8T1S - chains B and C of the 4 polymer chains in the assembly; structure by X-ray diffraction, 2.00 A resolution.

== Chain B ==
Molecule: Extradiol ring-cleavage dioxygenase LigAB LigA subunit domain-containing protein
Organism: Shewanella oneidensis
Notes: engineered mutation(s): Deletion of QSY residues.
UniProtKB: Q8EGW2 (Q8EGW2_SHEON); aligned to UniProt positions 1-68 over residues 8-75 (the alignment contains insertions or deletions, so no single offset holds)
Amino-acid sequence (75 residues; row label = number of the first residue in the row):
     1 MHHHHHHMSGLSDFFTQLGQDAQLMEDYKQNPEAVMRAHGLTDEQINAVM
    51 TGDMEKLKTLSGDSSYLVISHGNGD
Not modelled in the structure: 1-9, 60-64, 75
Sequence notes: initiating methionine (1); expression tag (2-7)
Modified residues: I69 (N-methyl-isoleucine; IML)
What the authors report for this chain:
  - mutagenesis - K58DEL/T59DEL/L60DEL/S61DEL/G62DEL/D63DEL/S64DEL: decreased catalytic activity with Alpha-N-methyltransferase (chain C)

== Chain C ==
Molecule: Alpha-N-methyltransferase
Organism: Shewanella oneidensis
UniProtKB: Q8EGW3 (Q8EGW3_SHEON); residues 2-263 here = UniProt positions 2-263
Amino-acid sequence (262 residues; numbered 2 to 263; the number before each row is that of its first residue):
     2 GSLVCVGTGLQLAGQISVLSRSYIEHADIVFSLLPDGFSQRWLTKLNPNV
    52 INLQQFYAQNGEVKNRRDTYEQMVNAILDAVRAGKKTVCALYGHPGVFAC
   102 VSHMAITRAKAEGFSAKMEPGISAEACLWADLGIDPGNSGHQSFEASQFM
   152 FFNHVPDPTTHLLLWQIAIAGEHTLTQFHTSSDRLQILVEQLNQWYPLDH
   202 EVVIYEAANLPIQAPRIERLPLANLPQAHLMPISTLLIPPAKKLEYNYAI
   252 LAKLGIGPEDLG
Ion coordination: Zn2+: E126, H142 (shared with 2 residues of chain A)
Small-molecule neighbours: S-adenosylhomocysteine (SAH): L11, Y93, G94, H95, V98, F99, A100, S124, A125, W166, Q167, Y206, E207, A208, N210, P233, I234, S235, T236

== How chain B and chain C interact ==
Pairs across the interface - 12 pairs, chain B then chain C:
  G19(B) with L20(C)
  Q20(B) with L20(C); S23(C)
  A22(B) with L20(C); S23(C), hydrogen bond (backbone-side chain); Y24(C)
  Q23(B) with H27(C); K87(C)
  M25(B) with Y24(C)
  E26(B) with Y24(C), hydrogen bond
  N73(B) with L262(C); G263(C), hydrogen bond (side chain-backbone)
Other interface residues (no listed pair), chain B (8 interface residues in all): D21
Other interface residues (no listed pair), chain C (9 interface residues in all): V19, K118

== Overview ==
8 residues of chain B face 9 of chain C across their interface; the contacts include 3 hydrogen bonds. Polar
pairs include A22(B)-S23(C), E26(B)-Y24(C) and N73(B)-G263(C). Ligands of chain C: S-adenosylhomocysteine.
E126(C) and H142(C) form the Zn2+ site. From the paper: K58DEL/T59DEL/L60DEL/S61DEL/G62DEL/D63DEL/S64DEL of
chain B reduce catalytic activity with Alpha-N-methyltransferase (chain C).
Here chain B is Extradiol ring-cleavage dioxygenase LigAB LigA subunit domain-containing protein and chain C
is Alpha-N-methyltransferase, both from Shewanella oneidensis. Entry 8T1S (Structure of the
alpha-N-methyltransferase (SonM) and RiPP precursor (SonA with QSY deletion) heteromeric complex (bound to
...) was determined by X-ray diffraction (same publication as 8T1T).
